7QOM - chains A and B; structure by X-ray diffraction, 1.45 A resolution.

[Chain A]
Protein: Nitrile hydratase
Source organism: Aeribacillus pallidus
Notes: EC 4.2.1.84; fragment: chain A
Reference sequence: Q84FS5 (Q84FS5_9BACI); residue numbers follow UniProt; this construct covers 10-216
Amino-acid sequence (207 residues; each row starts with the number of its first residue):
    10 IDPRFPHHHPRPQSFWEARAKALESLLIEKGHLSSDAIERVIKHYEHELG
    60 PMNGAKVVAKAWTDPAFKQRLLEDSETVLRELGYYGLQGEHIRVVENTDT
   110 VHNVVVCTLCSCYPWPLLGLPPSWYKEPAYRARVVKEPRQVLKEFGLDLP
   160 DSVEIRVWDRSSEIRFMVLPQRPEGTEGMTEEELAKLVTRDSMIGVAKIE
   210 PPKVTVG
Disordered / not traced: 212-216
Differences from the reference sequence: engineered mutation Arg169 (Ser in Q84FS5)
Modified positions: Cys119 (3-sulfinoalanine; CSD); Cys121 (3-sulfinoalanine; CSD)
Ion coordination: Co2+: Ser120, Cys121

[Chain B]
Protein: Nitrile hydratase subunit beta
Source organism: Aeribacillus pallidus
Notes: EC 4.2.1.84; fragment: chain B
Reference sequence: Q84FS6 (Q84FS6_9BACI); residue numbers follow UniProt; this construct covers 1-229
Amino-acid sequence (229 residues; row label = number of the first residue in the row):
     1 MNGIHDVGGMDGFGKVMYVKEEEDIYFTHDWERLAFGLVAGCKAQGLGMK
    51 AFDEFRIGIELMRPVDYLTSSYYGHWIATVAYNLVDTGVLDEKELDERTE
   101 VFLKKPDTKIPRREDPALVKLVEKALYDGLSPLREISASPRFKVGERIKA
   151 KNIHPTGHTRFPRYARDKYGVIDEVYGAHVFPDDAAHRKGENPQYLYRVR
   201 FEAEELWGYKQKDSVYIDLWESYMEPVSH
Disordered / not traced: 228-229
Differences from the reference sequence: engineered mutation Lys43 (Met in Q84FS6), Ala150 (Thr in Q84FS6)

[How chain A and chain B interact]
Residue-residue contacts - 211 pairs, chain A then chain B:
  Pro15(A) with Arg63(B), hydrogen bond (backbone-side chain)
  His16(A) with Arg63(B); Val65(B)
  His18(A) with Arg63(B), hydrogen bond (backbone-side chain)
  Pro19(A) with Arg63(B); Val65(B); Asp66(B); Thr69(B)
  Arg20(A) with Arg63(B); Asp66(B), hydrogen bond (backbone-side chain)
  Gln22(A) with Thr69(B), hydrogen bond (side chain-backbone); Ser70(B); Ser71(B)
  Ser23(A) with Leu103(B)
  Phe24(A) with Thr99(B)
  Trp25(A) with Trp31(B), hydrophobic; Met62(B), hydrophobic; Ser70(B); Gly74(B); Ile77(B); Ala78(B), hydrophobic
  Glu26(A) with Trp31(B)
  Ala27(A) with Thr99(B); Phe102(B); Leu103(B), hydrophobic
  Arg28(A) with Ile77(B); Glu92(B), salt bridge; Leu95(B); Asp96(B), salt bridge; Thr99(B), hydrogen bond
  Ala29(A) with Leu34(B); Leu38(B); Ile77(B), hydrophobic
  Lys30(A) with Leu34(B); Phe102(B); Pro106(B), hydrogen bond (side chain-backbone)
  Ala31(A) with Arg98(B); Thr99(B); Phe102(B)
  Leu32(A) with Leu38(B), hydrophobic; Leu90(B), hydrophobic; Leu95(B), hydrophobic
  Glu33(A) with Leu34(B); Leu38(B); Ile110(B)
  Ser34(A) with Arg98(B), hydrogen bond; Phe102(B); Ile110(B); Pro111(B)
  Leu35(A) with Glu94(B); Leu95(B), hydrophobic; Arg98(B)
  Leu36(A) with Leu38(B), hydrophobic; Cys42(B), hydrophobic; Leu47(B), hydrophobic; Leu84(B), hydrophobic
  Ile37(A) with Pro111(B); Arg113(B)
  Glu38(A) with Arg98(B), salt bridge
  Lys39(A) with Leu90(B); Glu94(B), salt bridge
  Gly40(A) with Arg113(B), hydrogen bond (backbone-side chain)
  His41(A) with Gln45(B), hydrogen bond (backbone-side chain); Leu47(B); Val89(B); Leu118(B)
  Leu42(A) with Leu38(B), hydrophobic; Gly41(B); Gln45(B); Arg113(B), hydrogen bond (backbone-side chain); Leu118(B), hydrophobic
  Ser43(A) with Arg113(B); Asp115(B); Leu118(B)
  Ser44(A) with Arg112(B); Arg113(B), hydrogen bond (backbone-backbone)
  Asp45(A) with Arg113(B); Glu114(B); Asp115(B), hydrogen bond (side chain-backbone); Pro116(B); Val119(B)
  Ala46(A) with Leu118(B), hydrophobic; Val119(B)
  Ile47(A) with Leu34(B), hydrophobic
  Arg49(A) with Glu123(B), salt bridge; Tyr127(B), hydrogen bond
  Val50(A) with Phe36(B); Gly37(B); Ala40(B), hydrophobic; Val122(B), hydrophobic
  Ile51(A) with Arg33(B)
  His53(A) with Leu126(B); Tyr127(B), hydrogen bond
  Tyr54(A) with Tyr26(B); Phe36(B), hydrophobic; Leu126(B)
  Glu55(A) with Tyr26(B); Phe27(B); Arg33(B), salt bridge
  Glu57(A) with Tyr127(B), hydrogen bond
  Pro60(A) with Glu21(B)
  Tyr94(A) with Tyr127(B); Asp128(B)
  Gly95(A) with Leu126(B); Tyr127(B); Gly129(B)
  Leu96(A) with Lys43(B); Phe52(B), hydrophobic; Leu126(B), hydrogen bond (backbone-backbone); Gly129(B)
  Gln97(A) with Phe52(B)
  Glu99(A) with Gly129(B); Leu130(B), hydrogen bond (side chain-backbone)
  His100(A) with Ser131(B), hydrogen bond
  Arg102(A) with Glu174(B), salt bridge; Tyr176(B)
  Thr117(A) with His5(B); Val7(B)
  Leu118(A) with His5(B), hydrogen bond (backbone-side chain); Asp6(B); Arg160(B)
  Cys119(A) with Arg56(B); Arg160(B)
  Ser120(A) with Tyr72(B), hydrogen bond
  Cys121(A) with Arg56(B); Arg160(B)
  Trp124(A) with Phe36(B), hydrophobic; Trp76(B), hydrophobic
  Leu129(A) with Tyr26(B), hydrophobic; Phe27(B), hydrophobic; Phe36(B), hydrophobic; Tyr73(B)
  Pro131(A) with Asp24(B)
  Ser132(A) with Val19(B); Asp24(B), hydrogen bond
  Trp133(A) with Val16(B), hydrophobic; Met17(B)
  Lys135(A) with Tyr72(B)
  Pro137(A) with Phe13(B), hydrophobic
  Ala138(A) with Phe13(B); Gly14(B); Lys15(B)
  Tyr139(A) with Val16(B)
  Arg140(A) with His5(B), hydrogen bond (side chain-backbone); Val7(B); Tyr67(B), hydrogen bond
  Ala141(A) with Val7(B); Gly8(B); Gly9(B), hydrogen bond (backbone-backbone); Met10(B); Phe13(B), hydrophobic
  Arg142(A) with Gly14(B), hydrogen bond (side chain-backbone); Lys15(B); Val16(B)
  Val144(A) with Gly9(B); Tyr164(B); Trp207(B), hydrogen bond (backbone-side chain); Val215(B)
  Lys145(A) with Gly9(B); Asp11(B), salt bridge; Trp207(B); Tyr209(B), hydrogen bond; Gln211(B)
  Pro147(A) with Asp213(B)
  Arg148(A) with Gln211(B); Lys212(B), hydrogen bond (side chain-backbone); Asp213(B), salt bridge
  Glu153(A) with Lys15(B), salt bridge; Val16(B), hydrogen bond (side chain-backbone)
  Phe154(A) with Val16(B), hydrophobic; Tyr18(B), hydrophobic
  Asp160(A) with Gln211(B); Lys212(B)
  Glu163(A) with Lys212(B)
  Ile164(A) with Lys212(B), hydrogen bond (backbone-backbone); Asp213(B); Ser214(B), hydrogen bond (backbone-backbone)
  Arg165(A) with Arg200(B); Ser214(B); Tyr216(B)
  Val166(A) with Ser214(B), hydrogen bond (backbone-backbone); Val215(B); Tyr216(B), hydrogen bond (backbone-backbone)
  Trp167(A) with Arg198(B); Tyr216(B)
  Asp168(A) with Tyr164(B), hydrogen bond; Tyr216(B), hydrogen bond (backbone-backbone); Ile217(B)
  Arg169(A) with Arg160(B), hydrogen bond (backbone-side chain); Tyr216(B); Asp218(B), salt bridge
  Ser170(A) with Arg160(B), hydrogen bond (backbone-side chain); Ile217(B); Asp218(B), hydrogen bond (side chain-backbone); Trp220(B)
  Ser171(A) with Leu196(B); Asp218(B), hydrogen bond; Trp220(B)
  Glu172(A) with Phe52(B); Arg56(B), salt bridge; Pro132(B)
  Ile173(A) with Tyr176(B), hydrophobic; His179(B); Asp218(B)
  Arg174(A) with Arg56(B)
  Phe175(A) with Tyr176(B); Arg198(B)
  Thr198(A) with Glu21(B)
  Arg199(A) with Glu21(B), hydrogen bond (backbone-side chain); Asp24(B), salt bridge
  Asp200(A) with Glu21(B), hydrogen bond (backbone-side chain)
Other interface residues (no listed pair), chain A (94 interface residues in all): His17, Leu58, Gly59, Cys116, Glu136, Val150, Ser161, Val162
Other interface residues (no listed pair), chain B (101 interface residues in all): Leu68, Val80, Ala81, Ala125, Leu133, Pro162

[In short]
94 residues of chain A face 101 of chain B across their interface; the contacts include 41 hydrogen bonds and
13 salt bridges. Polar contacts include Arg28(A)-Glu92(B), Arg28(A)-Asp96(B) and Glu38(A)-Arg98(B). Ser120(A)
and Cys121(A) form the Co2+ site.
Here chain A is Nitrile hydratase and chain B is Nitrile hydratase subunit beta, both from Aeribacillus
pallidus. Entry 7QOM (A mutant of the nitrile hydratase from Geobacillus pallidus having enhanced
thermostability) was determined by X-ray diffraction.
